9FK5 - chains B and E of the 5 polymer chains in the assembly; structure by electron microscopy, 4.10 A resolution (low resolution: residue-level contacts below are approximate; hydrogen-bond / salt-bridge calls are withheld).

[Chain B]
Name: Transforming growth factor beta-3
Organism: Homo sapiens
UniProtKB: P10600 (TGFB3_HUMAN); numbering as in UniProt (aligned over 301-412)
Amino-acid sequence (112 residues; row label = number of the first residue in the row):
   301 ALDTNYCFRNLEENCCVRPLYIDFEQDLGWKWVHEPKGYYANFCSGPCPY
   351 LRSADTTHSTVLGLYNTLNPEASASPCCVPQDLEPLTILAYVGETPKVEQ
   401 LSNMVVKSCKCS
Differences from the reference sequence: engineered mutation Glu325 (Arg in P10600), Ala390 (Tyr in P10600), Glu394 (Arg in P10600)
Disulfide bonds: Cys307-Cys316, Cys315-Cys378, Cys344-Cys409, Cys348-Cys411

[Chain E]
Name: Transforming growth factor beta receptor III
Organism: Danio rerio
UniProtKB: A0A0H3UK16 (A0A0H3UK16_DANRE); residues 29-359 here = UniProt positions 29-359
Amino-acid sequence (338 residues; row label = number of the first residue in the row):
    28 GSPCELLPVGVGHPVQAMLKSFTALSGCASRGTTSHPQEVHIINLRKGSA
    78 QGAREKTAEVALHLRPIQSLHVHQKPLVFILNSPQPILWKVRTEKLAPGV
   128 KRIFHVVEGSEVHFEVGNFSKSGEVKVETLPHGNEHLLNWAHHRYTAVTS
   178 FSELRMAHDIYIKVGEDPVFSETCKIDNKFLSLNYLASYIEPQPSTGCVL
   228 SGPDHEQEVHIIELQAPNSSSAFQVDVIVDLRPLDGDIPLHRDVVLLLKG
   278 EKSVNWVIKAHKVMGKLEIMTSDTVSLSEDTERLMQVSKTVKQKLPAGSQ
   328 ALIQWAEENGFNPVTSYTNTPVANHFNLRLREHHHHHH
Not modelled in the structure: 28-30, 360-365
Differences from the reference sequence: expression tag (28, 360-365); engineered mutation Gly150 (Cys in A0A0H3UK16), Gly277 (Cys in A0A0H3UK16)
Disulfide bonds: Cys31-Cys225, Cys55-Cys201
What the authors report for this chain:
  - mutagenesis - D253A: abolished binding to mmTGF-beta2
  - mutagenesis - D253A: decreased stability

[Chain B / chain E interface]
Contacting residue pairs - 29 pairs, chain B then chain E:
  Trp330(B) with Phe250(E)
  Trp332(B) with Ser248(E); Phe250(E)
  Pro336(B) with Leu210(E)
  Asp355(B) with Lys316(E)
  Leu383(B) with Ser303(E)
  Pro385(B) with Asp253(E)
  Thr387(B) with Leu210(E)
  Leu389(B) with Leu208(E); Ser209(E)
  Val392(B) with Ser247(E)
  Glu394(B) with Lys206(E)
  Pro396(B) with Lys206(E)
  Val398(B) with Phe49(E); Leu208(E)
  Glu399(B) with Ser246(E); Ser247(E); Ser248(E); Val252(E)
  Gln400(B) with Val252(E); Asp253(E)
  Leu401(B) with Gln251(E)
  Ser402(B) with Gln251(E); Val252(E); Asp253(E); Asn282(E)
  Asn403(B) with Gln251(E); Asn282(E); Thr301(E)
Other interface residues (no listed pair), chain B (21 interface residues in all): Glu335, Gly338, Ile388, Lys397
Other interface residues (no listed pair), chain E (21 interface residues in all): Gln95, Val196, Leu213, Asn245, Asn351
Interface features reported in the paper:
  - hot spots on chain E (mutagenesis) - F49A, L210A, L213A, F250A: abolished binding to mmTGF-beta2

[Summary]
The chain B/chain E interface involves 21 residues from each chain. The paper reports that D253A, F49A and
L210A of chain E, among others, abolish binding to mmTGF-beta2; D253A of chain E reduces stability.
Chain B is Transforming growth factor beta-3 (Homo sapiens) and chain E is Transforming growth factor beta
receptor III (Danio rerio); the structure, Zebrafish Betaglycan Orphan Domain (zfBGo) in complex with TGF-B3
and extracellular domains of TGFBRI and TGFBRII, was determined by electron microscopy, deposited together
with 9B9F, 9FDY, 9FKP and 8DC0.
